6H6L - chains B and F of the 4 polymer chains in the assembly; structure by X-ray diffraction, 2.50 A resolution.

== Chain B ==
Name: Capsid protein
Source organism: Murine norovirus 1
UniProt: A7U694 (A7U694_9CALI); numbering as in UniProt (aligned over 228-530)
Amino-acid sequence (303 residues; each row starts with the number of its first residue):
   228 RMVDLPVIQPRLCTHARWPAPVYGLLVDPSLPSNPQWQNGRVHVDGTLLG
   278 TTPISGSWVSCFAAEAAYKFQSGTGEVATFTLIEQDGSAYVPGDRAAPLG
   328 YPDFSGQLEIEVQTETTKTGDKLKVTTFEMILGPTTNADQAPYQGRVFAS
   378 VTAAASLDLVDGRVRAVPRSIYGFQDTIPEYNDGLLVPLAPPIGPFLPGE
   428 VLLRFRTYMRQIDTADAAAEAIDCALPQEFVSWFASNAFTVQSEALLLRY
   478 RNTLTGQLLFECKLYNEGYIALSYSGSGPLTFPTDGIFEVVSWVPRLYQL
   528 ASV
Metal / ion sites: Na+: Asn364 (shared with Lys94(F), Gly96(F), Asp98(F) of chain F); Mg2+ site 1: Asp366, Asp410; Mg2+ site 2: Gln438, Asp440, Glu447
Ligand contacts:
  - glycochenodeoxycholic acid (CHO), molecule 1: Trp245, Pro246, Ala247, Tyr250, Tyr435, Met436, Arg437
  - glycochenodeoxycholic acid (CHO), molecule 2: Ala290, Ile310, Gln312, Asp313, Gly314, Gln340, Arg390, Val391, Arg392, Val394

== Chain F ==
Name: CMRF35-like molecule 1
Source organism: Mus musculus
UniProt: Q6SJQ7 (CLM1_MOUSE), isoform Q6SJQ7-2; residues 1-112 here correspond to UniProt positions 20-131 (UniProt number = residue number + 19)
Amino-acid sequence (112 residues; numbered 1 to 112; the number before each row is that of its first residue):
     1 EDPVTGPEEVSGQEQGSLTVQCRYTSGWKDYKKYWCQGVPQRSCKTLVET
    51 DASEQLVKKNRVSIRDNQRDFIFTVTMEDLRMSDAGIYWCGITKGGLDPM
   101 FKVTVNIGPVPT
Not modelled in the structure: 1
Curated features (UniProtKB/Swiss-Prot):
  - region: Val20 to Ser26 (Plays an important role in murine norovirus (MNV) binding)
Cystine bridges: Cys22-Cys90, Cys36-Cys44
Metal / ion sites: Na+: Lys94, Gly96, Asp98 (shared with Asn364(B) of chain B)

== Interface between chain B and chain F ==
Residue-residue contacts - 28 pairs, chain B then chain F:
  Ser299(B) - Pro3(F)
  Gly300(B) - Asp2(F)
  Gly300(B) - Pro3(F)
  Thr301(B) - Arg42(F)
  Val304(B) - Leu97(F)  hydrophobic
  Gln334(B) - Pro40(F)
  Gln334(B) - Gln41(F)
  Ile358(B) - Pro40(F)  hydrophobic
  Ile358(B) - Arg42(F)
  Thr362(B) - Ser43(F)
  Thr363(B) - Arg42(F)
  Asn364(B) - Tyr34(F)  hydrogen bond
  Asn364(B) - Arg42(F)  hydrogen bond (backbone-backbone)
  Asn364(B) - Cys44(F)
  Asn364(B) - Gly96(F)
  Asn364(B) - Asp98(F)
  Asn364(B) - Met100(F)
  Ala365(B) - Gly96(F)
  Ala365(B) - Leu97(F)  hydrophobic
  Asp366(B) - Lys94(F)
  Asp366(B) - Gly95(F)
  Asp366(B) - Gly96(F)  hydrogen bond (side chain-backbone)
  Phe375(B) - Gly96(F)
  Phe375(B) - Leu97(F)  hydrophobic
  Ala376(B) - Leu97(F)
  Ser377(B) - Leu97(F)
  Tyr399(B) - Val39(F)
  Tyr399(B) - Pro40(F)
Also at the interface, not in a pair above, chain B (17 interface residues in all): Gly360, Gly400

== In short ==
The interface between chain B and chain F involves 17 residues on one side and 15 on the other, with 3
hydrogen bonds. Polar contacts include Asn364(B)-Tyr34(F), Asp366(B)-Gly96(F) and Asn364(B)-Arg42(F). Chain B
binds glycochenodeoxycholic acid. Asn364(B), Lys94(F), Gly96(F) and Asp98(F) coordinate Na+.
Here chain B is Capsid protein (Murine norovirus 1) and chain F is CMRF35-like molecule 1 (Mus musculus).
Entry 6H6L (Murine norovirus protruding domain (CW3 strain) in complex with the CD300lf receptor and
glycochenodeoxycholate (GCDCA)) was determined by X-ray diffraction.
